Entry 3NM9 (X-ray diffraction, 2.85 A resolution); this record covers chains P and K of the 16 polymer chains in the assembly.

Chain P:
Name: High mobility group protein D
From: Drosophila melanogaster
UniProt: Q05783 (HMGD_DROME); residue numbers follow UniProt; this construct covers 2-74
Chain sequence (73 residues; row label = number of the first residue in the row):
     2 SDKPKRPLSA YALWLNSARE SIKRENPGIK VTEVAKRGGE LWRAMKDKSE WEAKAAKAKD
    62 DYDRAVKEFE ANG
Sequence notes: engineered mutation Ala13 (Met in Q05783)
Curated features (UniProtKB/Swiss-Prot):
  - DNA-binding region: Pro5 to Glu71 (HMG box)
  - modified residue: Ser10 (Phosphoserine), Tyr12 (Phosphotyrosine)
Reported in the primary citation:
  - binding site for the 11-nt DNA strand: Lys6, Arg7, Leu9, Asn17, Arg20, Val32
  - binding site for the 11-nt DNA strand: Ser10, Tyr12, Thr33, Ala36, Lys37, Trp43, Arg44
  - binding site for the 11-nt DNA strand (chain K): Ser10
  - binding site for the 11-nt DNA strand: Val32, Thr33
  - binding site for the 11-nt DNA strand: Lys4, Lys60
  - mutagenesis - M13A (6-fold): decreased binding to linear DNA (citing earlier work)
  - mutagenesis - M13A (9-fold): decreased binding to pre-bent (disulfide crosslinked DNA) (citing earlier work)
  - mutagenesis - M13A: decreased stability (citing earlier work)
  - binding site for the 11-nt DNA strand: Arg7

Chain K:
Molecule: 11-nt DNA strand
Sequence (11 nucleotides; row label = number of the first residue in the row):
     1 GGCGATATCG C
Unresolved in the structure: 1

How chain P and chain K interact:
Pairs across the interface (9):
  Arg7(P) - DT8(K)  hydrogen bond to the phosphate
  Ser10(P) - DT6(K)  sugar contact
  Tyr12(P) - DA5(K)  sugar contact
  Tyr12(P) - DT6(K)  sugar contact
  Gly40(P) - DA5(K)  phosphate contact
  Trp43(P) - DA5(K)  hydrogen bond to the phosphate
  Trp43(P) - DT6(K)  hydrogen bond to the phosphate
  Arg44(P) - DA5(K)  salt bridge to the phosphate
  Lys60(P) - DT8(K)  phosphate contact
Interface residues without a listed pair, chain P (10 interface residues in all): Ala36, Lys37, Tyr63
Interface residues without a listed pair, chain K (4 interface residues in all): DG4

In short:
10 residues of chain P and 4 residues of chain K are in contact; the contacts include 3 hydrogen bonds and 1
salt bridge. Polar pairs include Arg7(P)-DT8(K), Trp43(P)-DA5(K) and Trp43(P)-DT6(K). The paper reports a
binding site for the 11-nt DNA strand at Lys6(P), Arg7(P) and Leu9(P) among others; M13A of chain P reduces
binding to linear DNA.
Here chain P is High mobility group protein D (Drosophila melanogaster) and chain K is an 11-nt DNA strand.
Entry 3NM9 (HMGD(M13A)-DNA complex) was determined by X-ray diffraction.
